PDB entry 7ZWH | electron microscopy, 3.20 A resolution | chains D and E of the 4 polymer chains in the assembly

== Chain D (and E) ==
Name: von Willebrand factor
From: Homo sapiens
Notes: chain E of this document is another copy of the same molecule, construct and numbering; everything in this record applies to it too
UniProt: P04275 (VWF_HUMAN); residue numbers follow UniProt; this construct covers 1-1197
Chain sequence (1197 residues; row label = number of the first residue in the row):
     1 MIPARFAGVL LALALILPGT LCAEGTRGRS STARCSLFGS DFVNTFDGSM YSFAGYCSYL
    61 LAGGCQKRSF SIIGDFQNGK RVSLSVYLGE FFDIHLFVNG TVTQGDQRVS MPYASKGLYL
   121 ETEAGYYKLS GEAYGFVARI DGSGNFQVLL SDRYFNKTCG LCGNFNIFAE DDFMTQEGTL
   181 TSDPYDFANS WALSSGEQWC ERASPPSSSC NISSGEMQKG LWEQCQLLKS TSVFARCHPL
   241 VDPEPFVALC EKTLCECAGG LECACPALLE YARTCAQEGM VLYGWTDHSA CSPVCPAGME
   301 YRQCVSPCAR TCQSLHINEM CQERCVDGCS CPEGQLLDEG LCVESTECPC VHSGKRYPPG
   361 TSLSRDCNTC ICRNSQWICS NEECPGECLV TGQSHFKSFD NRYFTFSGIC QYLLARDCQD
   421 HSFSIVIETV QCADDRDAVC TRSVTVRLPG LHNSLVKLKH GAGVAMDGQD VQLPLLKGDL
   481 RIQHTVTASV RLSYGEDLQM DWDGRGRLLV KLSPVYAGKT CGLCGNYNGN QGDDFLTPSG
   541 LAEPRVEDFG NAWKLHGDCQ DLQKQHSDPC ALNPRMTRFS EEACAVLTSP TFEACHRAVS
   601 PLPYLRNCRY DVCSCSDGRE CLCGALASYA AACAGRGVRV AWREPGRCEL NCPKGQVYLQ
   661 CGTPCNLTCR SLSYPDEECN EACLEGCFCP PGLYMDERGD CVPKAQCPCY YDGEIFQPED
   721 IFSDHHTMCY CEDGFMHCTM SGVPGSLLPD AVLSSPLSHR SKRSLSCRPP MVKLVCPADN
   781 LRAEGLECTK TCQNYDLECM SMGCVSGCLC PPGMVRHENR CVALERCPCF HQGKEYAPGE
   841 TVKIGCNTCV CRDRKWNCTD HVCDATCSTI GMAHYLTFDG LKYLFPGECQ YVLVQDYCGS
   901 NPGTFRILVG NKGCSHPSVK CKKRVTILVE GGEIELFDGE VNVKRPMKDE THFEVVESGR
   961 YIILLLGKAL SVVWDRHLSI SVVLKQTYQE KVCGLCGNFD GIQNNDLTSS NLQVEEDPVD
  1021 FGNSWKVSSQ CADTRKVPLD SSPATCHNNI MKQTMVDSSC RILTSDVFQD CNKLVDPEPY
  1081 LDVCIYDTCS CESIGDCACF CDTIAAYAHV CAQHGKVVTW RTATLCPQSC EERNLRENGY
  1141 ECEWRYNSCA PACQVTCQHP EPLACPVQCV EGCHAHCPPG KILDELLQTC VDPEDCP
Disordered / not traced: 1-30, 211-220, 741-766
Sequence notes: conflict Arg852 (Gln in P04275)
Disulfides: Cys35-Cys162, Cys57-Cys200, Cys65-Cys159, Cys210-Cys255, Cys225-Cys250, Cys237-Cys275, Cys257-Cys263, Cys265-Cys291, Cys295-Cys329, Cys304-Cys325, Cys308-Cys321, Cys312-Cys348, Cys331-Cys342, Cys350-Cys372, Cys367-Cys384, Cys370-Cys379, Cys388-Cys524, Cys410-Cys559, Cys418-Cys521, Cys432-Cys440, Cys570-Cys613, Cys584-Cys608, Cys595-Cys633, Cys615-Cys621, Cys623-Cys648, Cys652-Cys687, Cys661-Cys683, Cys665-Cys679, Cys669-Cys707, Cys689-Cys701, Cys709-Cys731, Cys729-Cys738, Cys776-Cys804, Cys788-Cys799, Cys792-Cys827, Cys810-Cys821, Cys829-Cys851, Cys846-Cys863, Cys849-Cys858, Cys867-Cys996, Cys889-Cys1031, Cys898-Cys993, Cys914-Cys921, Cys1046-Cys1089, Cys1060-Cys1084, Cys1071-Cys1111, Cys1091-Cys1099, Cys1101-Cys1126, Cys1130-Cys1173, Cys1149-Cys1169, Cys1153-Cys1165, Cys1157-Cys1196, Cys1177-Cys1190
Covalent attachments: N-acetylglucosamine (NAG) linked to Asn99, Asn156, Asn666, Asn857, Asn1147
Bound ions: Ca2+ site 1: Asp47, Asn164, Asn166, Phe168, Asp171, Asp172; Ca2+ site 2: Asp400, Asn526, Asn528, Asn530, Asp533, Asp534; Ca2+ site 3: Asp879, Asn998, Asp1000, Ile1002, Asn1005, Asp1006
Curated features (UniProtKB/Swiss-Prot):
  - region: Ser764 to Glu787 (Amino-terminal), Arg826 to Asp853 (CX)
  - glycosylation (N-linked (GlcNAc...) asparagine): Asn99, Asn156, Asn211, Asn666, Asn857, Asn1147
  - natural variant: Arg273 (R273W: In VWD1 and VWD3), Trp377 (W377C: In VWD3), Asn528 (N528S: In VWD2), Gly550 (G550R: In VWD2), Cys788 (C788Y: In VWD2), Thr791 (T791M: In VWD2), Arg816 (R816W: In VWD2), Arg852 (Q852R: this construct carries the variant), Arg854 (R854Q: In VWD2), Cys1060 (C1060R: In VWD2), Cys1149 (C1149R: In VWD1)
  - mutagenesis: Cys1149 (C1149R: Reduced secretion and increased intracellular retention. Similar phenotype; when associated with S-1169), Cys1169 (C1169S: Reduced secretion and increased intracellular retention. Similar phenotype; when associated with R-1149)

== How chain D and chain E interact ==
Residue-residue contacts - 107 pairs, chain D then chain E:
  Ser58(D) with Arg575(E), hydrogen bond
  Arg68(D) with Leu572(E), hydrogen bond (side chain-backbone)
  Ser71(D) with Pro574(E)
  Ile73(D) with Arg575(E)
  Asp75(D) with Arg575(E), salt bridge
  Tyr87(D) with Pro574(E), hydrophobic; Arg575(E)
  Gly89(D) with Pro574(E)
  Glu90(D) with Asp568(E); Cys570(E); Ala571(E); Thr577(E)
  Phe91(D) with Ile1050(E), hydrophobic; Thr1054(E)
  Gln176(D) with Asp434(E); Asp435(E)
  Glu177(D) with Gln431(E); Asp434(E)
  Asn189(D) with Asp434(E)
  Ser190(D) with Asp434(E)
  Leu193(D) with Leu572(E); Asn573(E); Arg575(E), hydrogen bond (backbone-side chain)
  Ser194(D) with Asn573(E), hydrogen bond (backbone-side chain); Arg575(E); Met576(E)
  Ser195(D) with Arg575(E), hydrogen bond; Met576(E)
  Gly196(D) with Met576(E); Phe579(E)
  Trp199(D) with Met576(E), hydrophobic; Phe579(E), hydrophobic; Gly618(E); Arg619(E)
  Gln431(D) with Glu177(E)
  Asp434(D) with Gln176(E), hydrogen bond (backbone-side chain); Glu177(E); Ser190(E)
  Asp568(D) with Glu90(E)
  Cys570(D) with Glu90(E)
  Ala571(D) with Arg68(E); Glu90(E), hydrogen bond (backbone-side chain)
  Leu572(D) with Arg68(E), hydrogen bond (backbone-side chain)
  Asn573(D) with Leu193(E); Ser194(E), hydrogen bond (side chain-backbone)
  Pro574(D) with Ser71(E); Tyr87(E), hydrophobic; Gly89(E)
  Arg575(D) with Ser58(E), hydrogen bond; Ile73(E); Tyr87(E); Leu193(E), hydrogen bond (side chain-backbone); Ser195(E); Gln198(E), hydrogen bond
  Met576(D) with Ser194(E); Ser195(E); Gly196(E); Trp199(E), hydrophobic
  Thr577(D) with Glu90(E)
  Phe579(D) with Gly196(E); Trp199(E), hydrophobic
  Gly618(D) with Trp199(E)
  Arg619(D) with Trp199(E)
  His916(D) with Met1051(E)
  Ser918(D) with Met1051(E)
  Lys920(D) with Met1055(E)
  Asn1049(D) with Glu1092(E), hydrogen bond
  Ile1050(D) with Phe91(E), hydrophobic
  Met1051(D) with His916(E); Ser918(E)
  Lys1052(D) with Glu1092(E), salt bridge
  Thr1054(D) with Phe91(E)
  Met1055(D) with Val919(E), hydrophobic; Lys920(E)
  Val1056(D) with Ile1094(E), hydrophobic
  Ser1059(D) with Ile1094(E)
  Thr1088(D) with Ile1094(E)
  Glu1092(D) with Met1051(E); Lys1052(E)
  Ser1093(D) with Ser1093(E), hydrogen bond (backbone-side chain)
  Ile1094(D) with Lys1052(E); Val1056(E), hydrophobic; Ser1059(E), hydrogen bond (backbone-side chain); Thr1088(E)
  Gly1095(D) with Phe1100(E)
  Cys1097(D) with Gly1095(E), hydrogen bond (side chain-backbone); Cys1097(E), disulfide
  Phe1100(D) with Ile1094(E), hydrophobic; Gly1095(E)
  Thr1124(D) with Asp1096(E)
  Pro1127(D) with Pro1127(E)
  Gln1128(D) with Ser1129(E), hydrogen bond (backbone-side chain)
  Ser1129(D) with Gln1128(E); Ser1129(E); Glu1131(E)
  Cys1130(D) with Glu1131(E), hydrogen bond (backbone-side chain)
  Glu1131(D) with Arg1145(E); Tyr1146(E), hydrogen bond (side chain-backbone)
  Tyr1140(D) with Arg1145(E)
  Cys1142(D) with Cys1142(E), disulfide
  Arg1145(D) with Glu1131(E); Tyr1140(E), hydrogen bond (side chain-backbone); Glu1141(E); Cys1142(E)
  Tyr1146(D) with Glu1131(E), hydrogen bond (backbone-side chain); Arg1136(E), hydrogen bond (backbone-side chain)
  His1176(D) with Tyr1140(E), hydrogen bond
Interface residues without a listed pair, chain D (69 interface residues in all): Cys65, Gln198, Asp435, Arg436, Ser616, Asp617, Val919, Cys1126
Interface residues without a listed pair, chain E (72 interface residues in all): Gln66, Asp75, Glu197, Ala433, Arg578, Ser616, Thr1045, Asn1049, Cys1126, Cys1130, Asn1134
Inter-chain disulfides: Cys1097(D)-Cys1097(E), Cys1142(D)-Cys1142(E)

== Summary ==
69 residues of chain D and 72 residues of chain E are in contact, with 2 disulfide bonds, 23 hydrogen bonds
and 2 salt bridges. Polar pairs include Asp75(D)-Arg575(E), Lys1052(D)-Glu1092(E) and Ser58(D)-Arg575(E).
N-acetylglucosamine is covalently linked to Asn99(D), Asn156(D), Asn666(D), Asn857(D) and Asn1147(D).
Both chains are von Willebrand factor (Homo sapiens). Entry 7ZWH (VWF Tubules of D1D2 and D'D3A1 domains) was
determined by electron microscopy.
